7DSP - chains B and A; structure by X-ray diffraction, 1.95 A resolution.

[Chain B (and A)]
Protein: Anthranilate phosphoribosyltransferase
From: Saccharomyces cerevisiae S288C
Notes: EC 2.4.2.18; chain A of this document is another copy of the same molecule, construct and numbering; everything in this record applies to it too
UniProt: P07285 (TRPD_YEAST); numbering as in UniProt (aligned over 1-380)
Chain sequence (383 residues; numbered -2 to 380; the number before each row is that of its first residue; numbers below 1 keep their minus sign (His-2 is residue -2)):
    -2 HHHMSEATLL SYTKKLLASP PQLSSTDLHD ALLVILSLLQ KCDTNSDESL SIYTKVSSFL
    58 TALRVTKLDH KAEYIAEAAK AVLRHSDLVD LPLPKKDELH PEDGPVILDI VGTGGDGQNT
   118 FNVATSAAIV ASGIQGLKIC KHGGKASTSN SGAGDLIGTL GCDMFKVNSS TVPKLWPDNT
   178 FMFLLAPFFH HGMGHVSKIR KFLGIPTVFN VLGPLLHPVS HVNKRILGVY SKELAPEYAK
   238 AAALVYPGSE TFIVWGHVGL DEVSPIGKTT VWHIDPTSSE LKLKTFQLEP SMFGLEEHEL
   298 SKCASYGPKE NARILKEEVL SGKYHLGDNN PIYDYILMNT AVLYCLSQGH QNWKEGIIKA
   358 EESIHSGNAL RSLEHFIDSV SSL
Not modelled in the structure: 91-102, 142-151, 276-279 (chain A: -2, 90-101, 143-151, 274-278)
Sequence notes: expression tag (-2 to 0); engineered mutation Ala121 (Ser in P07285)
Ion coordination: Mg2+: Asp258, Glu259
Swiss-Prot annotation at these positions:
  - binding site (5-phospho-alpha-D-ribose 1-diphosphate): Gly109, Asn119, Thr122, Lys142, Ser144, Ser146
  - binding site (Mg(2+)): Asp258, Glu259

[Chain B / chain A interface]
Pairs across the interface - 57 pairs, chain B then chain A:
  Leu7(B) with Leu200(A); Gly201(A); Ile202(A), hydrophobic
  Lys11(B) with Gly201(A)
  Leu14(B) with Arg61(A); Val62(A), hydrophobic; Ile202(A), hydrophobic
  Ser16(B) with Lys64(A)
  Asn42(B) with Asn42(A), hydrogen bond (backbone-side chain)
  Ser43(B) with Asn42(A), hydrogen bond (backbone-side chain)
  Asp44(B) with Asn42(A), hydrogen bond; Phe199(A)
  Ser46(B) with Leu47(A)
  Leu47(B) with Asn42(A); Ser46(A); Leu47(A), hydrophobic; Tyr50(A), hydrophobic; Phe199(A), hydrophobic
  Ser48(B) with Phe199(A)
  Tyr50(B) with Leu47(A), hydrophobic; Thr51(A)
  Thr51(B) with Tyr50(A); Ser54(A), hydrogen bond (backbone-side chain); Ile196(A); Phe199(A); Leu200(A)
  Lys52(B) with Phe199(A), hydrogen bond (side chain-backbone)
  Ser54(B) with Thr51(A), hydrogen bond (side chain-backbone); Ser54(A); Ser55(A), hydrogen bond (side chain-backbone)
  Ser55(B) with Ser54(A), hydrogen bond (backbone-side chain); Thr58(A), hydrogen bond; Leu200(A); Ile202(A)
  Thr58(B) with Ser55(A), hydrogen bond; Ala59(A)
  Ala59(B) with Thr58(A); Val62(A), hydrophobic
  Val62(B) with Leu14(A), hydrophobic; Ala59(A), hydrophobic; Val62(A), hydrophobic
  Lys64(B) with Ser16(A), hydrogen bond
  Lys195(B) with Asp44(A), salt bridge
  Ile196(B) with Thr51(A)
  Phe199(B) with Asp44(A); Leu47(A), hydrophobic; Ser48(A); Thr51(A); Lys52(A), hydrogen bond (backbone-side chain)
  Leu200(B) with Leu7(A); Thr51(A); Ser55(A)
  Gly201(B) with Leu7(A); Lys11(A)
  Ile202(B) with Leu7(A), hydrophobic; Leu14(A), hydrophobic; Ser55(A)
Other interface residues (no listed pair), chain B (28 interface residues in all): Thr10, Arg61, Thr63
Other interface residues (no listed pair), chain A (28 interface residues in all): Thr10, Ser43, Thr63, Lys195

[Overview]
The chain B/chain A interface involves 28 residues from each chain, with 12 hydrogen bonds and 1 salt bridge.
Polar pairs include Lys195(B)-Asp44(A), Asn42(B)-Asn42(A) and Ser43(B)-Asn42(A). Curated annotation (UniProt)
lists 6 residues binding 5-phospho-alpha-D-ribose 1-diphosphate and Mg2+-binding residues Asp258(B) and
Glu259(B) on chain B.
Both chains are Anthranilate phosphoribosyltransferase (Saccharomyces cerevisiae S288C). Entry 7DSP
(Anthranilate phosphoribosyltransferase variant Ser121Ala from Saccharomyces cerevisiae with Mg bound) was
determined by X-ray diffraction (same publication as 7DSJ, 7DSM, 7DSO and 7DSR).
